PDB entry 6RN8 | X-ray diffraction, 2.69 A resolution | chains A and B

# Chain A (and B)
Name: Receptor-interacting serine/threonine-protein kinase 2
From: Homo sapiens
Notes: EC 2.7.11.1, 2.7.10.2; chain B of this document is another copy of the same molecule, construct and numbering; everything in this record applies to it too
UniProt: O43353 (RIPK2_HUMAN); numbering as in UniProt (aligned over 1-310)
Amino-acid sequence (311 residues; numbered 0 to 310; the number before each row is that of its first residue; numbering starts at 0):
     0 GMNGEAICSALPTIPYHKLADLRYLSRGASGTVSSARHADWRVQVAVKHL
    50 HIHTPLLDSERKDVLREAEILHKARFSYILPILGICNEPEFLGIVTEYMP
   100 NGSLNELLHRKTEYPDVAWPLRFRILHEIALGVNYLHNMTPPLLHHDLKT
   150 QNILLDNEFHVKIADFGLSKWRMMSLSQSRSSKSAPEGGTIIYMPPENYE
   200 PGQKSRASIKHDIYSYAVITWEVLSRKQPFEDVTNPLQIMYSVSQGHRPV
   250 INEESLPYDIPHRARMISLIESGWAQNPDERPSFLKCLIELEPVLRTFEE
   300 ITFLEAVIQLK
Disordered / not traced: 0-4, 51-53, 173-187, 200-206 (chain B: 0-4, 29, 52-53, 173-185, 201-206)
Differences from the reference sequence: expression tag (0)

# Interface between chain A and chain B
Pairs across the interface (61; chain A residue first):
  Ile6(A) - Ser8(B)
  Ile6(A) - Ala9(B)
  Ile6(A) - Leu10(B)  hydrogen bond (backbone-backbone)
  Ile6(A) - Glu68(B)
  Ile6(A) - His71(B)
  Cys7(A) - Ser8(B)
  Cys7(A) - His71(B)
  Cys7(A) - Lys72(B)
  Ser8(A) - Ile6(B)
  Ser8(A) - Cys7(B)
  Ser8(A) - Ser8(B)  hydrogen bond (backbone-backbone)
  Ser8(A) - His71(B)  hydrogen bond (side chain-backbone)
  Ser8(A) - Lys72(B)
  Ala9(A) - Ile6(B)
  Leu10(A) - Ile6(B)  hydrogen bond (backbone-backbone)
  Pro11(A) - Tyr134(B)
  Asp39(A) - Asn133(B)  hydrogen bond (backbone-side chain)
  Asp39(A) - Asn137(B)
  Trp40(A) - Leu130(B)
  Trp40(A) - Asn133(B)
  Trp40(A) - Tyr134(B)
  Arg41(A) - Leu130(B)
  Arg41(A) - Leu284(B)
  Arg41(A) - Leu287(B)
  Arg41(A) - Glu291(B)  salt bridge
  Val42(A) - Phe75(B)  hydrophobic
  Val42(A) - Leu130(B)  hydrophobic
  Glu68(A) - Ile6(B)
  His71(A) - Ile6(B)
  His71(A) - Cys7(B)
  His71(A) - Ser8(B)  hydrogen bond (backbone-side chain)
  Lys72(A) - Cys7(B)
  Lys72(A) - Ser8(B)
  Arg74(A) - Arg74(B)
  Phe75(A) - Val42(B)  hydrophobic
  Ser76(A) - Glu96(B)  hydrogen bond
  Glu96(A) - Ser76(B)  hydrogen bond
  Arg123(A) - Glu157(B)  salt bridge
  Leu130(A) - Trp40(B)
  Leu130(A) - Arg41(B)
  Leu130(A) - Val42(B)  hydrophobic
  Asn133(A) - Asp39(B)  hydrogen bond (side chain-backbone)
  Asn133(A) - Trp40(B)
  Tyr134(A) - Pro11(B)
  Tyr134(A) - Trp40(B)
  Asn137(A) - Asp39(B)
  Asn156(A) - Glu299(B)
  Glu157(A) - Arg123(B)  salt bridge
  Glu157(A) - Glu157(B)
  Glu157(A) - His159(B)  salt bridge
  His159(A) - Glu157(B)  salt bridge
  Leu284(A) - Arg41(B)
  Leu287(A) - Arg41(B)
  Ile288(A) - Arg41(B)
  Glu291(A) - Arg41(B)  salt bridge
  Glu299(A) - Lys310(B)  salt bridge
  Ile300(A) - Lys310(B)
  Leu303(A) - Ile307(B)  hydrophobic
  Leu303(A) - Lys310(B)
  Ile307(A) - Glu304(B)
  Ile307(A) - Ile307(B)  hydrophobic
Other interface residues (no listed pair), chain A (40 interface residues in all): Leu64, Ala67, Tyr77, Leu82, Ile84, Glu304, Val306
Other interface residues (no listed pair), chain B (42 interface residues in all): Ala38, Leu64, Ala67, Tyr77, Leu82, Ile84, Asn156, Ile288, Ile300, Leu303, Val306

# Summary
The interface between chain A and chain B involves 40 residues on one side and 42 on the other; the contacts
include 9 hydrogen bonds and 7 salt bridges. Among the polar pairs are Arg41(A)-Glu291(B), Arg123(A)-Glu157(B)
and Glu157(A)-His159(B).
Both chains are Receptor-interacting serine/threonine-protein kinase 2 (Homo sapiens). Entry 6RN8 (RIP2 Kinase
Catalytic Domain complex with 2(4[(1,3benzothiazol5yl)amino]6(2methylpropane2sulfonyl)quinazolin7yl)oxy)ethyl
phosphate) was determined by X-ray diffraction, deposited together with 6RNA.
